Entry 7RLZ (X-ray diffraction, 2.27 A resolution); this record covers chains P and B of the 3 polymer chains in the assembly.

# Chain P
Molecule: peptide from Circumsporozoite protein variant VK210
UniProtKB: P08677 (CSP_PLAVB); residues 1-18 here correspond to UniProt positions 258-275 (UniProt number = residue number + 257)
Amino-acid sequence (18 residues; numbered 1 to 18; the number before each row is that of its first residue):
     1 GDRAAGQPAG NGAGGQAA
Unresolved in the structure: 1, 12-18

# Chain B
Molecule: 2F2 Fab light chain
Organism: Mus musculus
Notes: antibody fragment or engineered binder
Amino-acid sequence (221 residues; each row starts with the number of its first residue; a row labelled like 27A-27E holds insertion residues (27A, then the next letters in order); numbers below 1 keep their minus sign (Asn-1 is residue -1)):
    -1 NSDIVMTQTP LSLSVTIGQP ASISCKSSQ
27A-27E SLLHS
    28 NGKTYLNWLQ QRPGQAPKIL MYLVSKLDPG IPDRFSGSGS ETDFTLKISR VEAEDLGVYY
    88 CLQGTYYPFT FGSGTKLEIK RTVAAPSVFI FPPSDEQLKS GTASVVCLLN NFYPREAKVQ
   148 WKVDNALQSG NSQESVTEQD SKDSTYSLSS TLTLSKADYE KHKVYACEVT HQGLSSPVTK
   208 SFNRGEC
Unresolved in the structure: -1 to 0, 214
Disulfide bonds: Cys23-Cys88, Cys134-Cys194

# How chain P and chain B interact
Contacting residue pairs (16):
  Gln7(P) - Tyr32(B)
  Gln7(P) - Asn34(B)  hydrogen bond
  Gln7(P) - Gly91(B)
  Gln7(P) - Phe96(B)
  Pro8(P) - His27D(B)
  Pro8(P) - Tyr32(B)
  Pro8(P) - Gly91(B)
  Pro8(P) - Thr92(B)
  Ala9(P) - Gly91(B)  hydrogen bond (backbone-backbone)
  Ala9(P) - Thr92(B)
  Ala9(P) - Tyr93(B)
  Ala9(P) - Tyr94(B)
  Ala9(P) - Pro95(B)
  Ala9(P) - Phe96(B)
  Gly10(P) - Phe96(B)
  Asn11(P) - Tyr94(B)
Also at the interface, not in a pair above, chain B (10 interface residues in all): Gln90

# Overview
5 residues of chain P and 10 residues of chain B are in contact; the contacts include 2 hydrogen bonds. Polar
contacts include Gln7(P)-Asn34(B) and Ala9(P)-Gly91(B).
Chain P is peptide from Circumsporozoite protein variant VK210 and chain B is 2F2 Fab light chain (Mus
musculus); the structure, Antibody 2F2 in complex with P. vivax CSP peptide GDRAAGQPAGNGAGGQAA, was determined
by X-ray diffraction together with 7RLV, 7RLW, 7RLX and 7RLY from the same study.
